PDB entry 3GLF | X-ray diffraction, 3.39 A resolution | chains B and C of the 7 polymer chains in the assembly

== Chain B (and C) ==
Name: DNA polymerase III subunit tau
Source organism: Escherichia coli
Notes: EC 2.7.7.7; chain C of this document is another copy of the same molecule, construct and numbering; everything in this record applies to it too
UniProtKB: P06710 (DPO3X_ECOLI); residue numbers follow UniProt; this construct covers 1-373
Chain sequence (395 residues; numbered -21 to 373; the number before each row is that of its first residue; numbers below 1 keep their minus sign (Met-21 is residue -21)):
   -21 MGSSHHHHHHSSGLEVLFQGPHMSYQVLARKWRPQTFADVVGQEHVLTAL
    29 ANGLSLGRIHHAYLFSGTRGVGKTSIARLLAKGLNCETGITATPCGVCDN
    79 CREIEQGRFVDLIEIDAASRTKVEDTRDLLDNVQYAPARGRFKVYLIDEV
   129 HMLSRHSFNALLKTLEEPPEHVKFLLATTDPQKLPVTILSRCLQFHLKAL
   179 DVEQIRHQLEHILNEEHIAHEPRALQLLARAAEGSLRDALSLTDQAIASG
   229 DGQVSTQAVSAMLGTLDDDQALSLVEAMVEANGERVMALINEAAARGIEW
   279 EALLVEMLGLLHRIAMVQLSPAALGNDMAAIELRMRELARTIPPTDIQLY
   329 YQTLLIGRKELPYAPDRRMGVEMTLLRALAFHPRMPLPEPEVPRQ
Not modelled in the structure: -21 to 4, 369-373 (chain C: -21 to 3, 369-373)
Differences from the reference sequence: expression tag (-21 to 0)
UniProt features mapped onto this chain:
  - binding site (ATP): Gly45 to Thr52
  - binding site (Zn(2+)): Cys64, Cys73, Cys76, Cys79
Metal / ion sites: Zn2+: Cys64, Cys73, Cys76, Cys79
Residues lining bound ligands: ADP / beryllium trifluoride: Ala7, Trp10, Arg11, Pro12, Asp17, Val18, Val19, Gln21, Thr46, Arg47, Gly48, Val49, Gly50, Lys51, Thr52, Ser53, Glu127, Thr157, Leu178, Gln186, Leu214, Arg215, Leu218
Reported in the primary citation:
  - mutagenesis - T157A: abolished catalytic activity on ATP (citing earlier work)
  - binding site for beryllium trifluoride: Arg169

== Interface between chain B and chain C ==
Residue-residue contacts (91):
  Val5(B) - His38(C)
  Val5(B) - His39(C)
  Arg8(B) - His39(C)
  Arg8(B) - Glu144(C)
  Arg8(B) - Glu145(C)
  Arg8(B) - Pro146(C)  hydrogen bond (side chain-backbone)
  Arg11(B) - Glu144(C)  salt bridge
  Arg11(B) - Glu145(C)  salt bridge
  Arg47(B) - Val164(C)
  Arg47(B) - Ser168(C)
  Arg56(B) - Lys141(C)
  Arg56(B) - Glu145(C)  salt bridge
  Glu92(B) - Lys141(C)  salt bridge
  Asp94(B) - Lys141(C)
  Ala96(B) - Arg105(C)
  Ala96(B) - Asn137(C)
  Ala96(B) - Ala138(C)
  Ser97(B) - Arg105(C)  hydrogen bond (backbone-side chain)
  Thr99(B) - Arg105(C)  hydrogen bond
  Lys100(B) - Glu102(C)
  Lys100(B) - Arg105(C)
  Asp126(B) - Lys141(C)  salt bridge
  Glu127(B) - Leu140(C)
  Glu127(B) - Arg169(C)  salt bridge
  His129(B) - Asn137(C)  hydrogen bond
  Met130(B) - Arg133(C)
  Met130(B) - His134(C)
  Met130(B) - Asn137(C)
  Thr157(B) - Thr165(C)
  Lys161(B) - Arg133(C)
  Glu194(B) - Arg36(C)  salt bridge
  Arg215(B) - Glu144(C)  salt bridge
  Arg215(B) - Ser168(C)  hydrogen bond
  Arg215(B) - Arg169(C)
  Asp216(B) - Ser168(C)
  Ser219(B) - Ser168(C)  hydrogen bond (side chain-backbone)
  Ser219(B) - Leu171(C)
  Asp222(B) - His38(C)
  Gln223(B) - Leu171(C)
  Gln223(B) - Gln172(C)  hydrogen bond (side chain-backbone)
  Gln223(B) - Phe173(C)
  Ile225(B) - Arg36(C)
  Ala226(B) - Ala27(C)
  Ala226(B) - Asn30(C)  hydrogen bond (backbone-side chain)
  Asp229(B) - Asn30(C)
  Asp229(B) - Leu34(C)
  Gly230(B) - Leu34(C)
  Thr243(B) - His23(C)
  Thr243(B) - His174(C)
  Leu244(B) - Gln172(C)
  Gly261(B) - Leu297(C)
  Met265(B) - Met294(C)  hydrophobic
  Ala272(B) - Ala177(C)
  Ala273(B) - Lys176(C)
  Ala273(B) - Ala177(C)  hydrogen bond (backbone-backbone)
  Arg274(B) - Gln160(C)
  Arg274(B) - His174(C)  hydrogen bond (backbone-side chain)
  Gly275(B) - Thr46(C)
  Glu338(B) - Gln330(C)
  Glu338(B) - Leu333(C)
  Pro340(B) - Arg336(C)
  Tyr341(B) - Leu333(C)
  Tyr341(B) - Arg336(C)  hydrogen bond (backbone-side chain)
  Tyr341(B) - Lys337(C)
  Ala342(B) - Tyr329(C)
  Ala342(B) - Leu333(C)
  Ala342(B) - Arg336(C)
  Pro343(B) - Val283(C)  hydrophobic
  Pro343(B) - Leu286(C)  hydrophobic
  Pro343(B) - Gly287(C)
  Pro343(B) - Tyr329(C)
  Asp344(B) - Glu211(C)
  Met347(B) - His290(C)
  Met347(B) - Arg291(C)
  Glu350(B) - His290(C)  salt bridge
  Glu350(B) - Met294(C)
  Met351(B) - Leu289(C)
  Met351(B) - His290(C)
  Met351(B) - Gln326(C)  hydrogen bond
  Met351(B) - Tyr329(C)  hydrophobic
  Leu354(B) - Met294(C)  hydrophobic
  Leu354(B) - Leu297(C)  hydrophobic
  Arg355(B) - Gln326(C)  hydrogen bond
  Arg355(B) - Tyr329(C)
  Arg355(B) - Gln330(C)  hydrogen bond
  Leu365(B) - Leu297(C)  hydrophobic
  Leu365(B) - Pro322(C)  hydrophobic
  Pro368(B) - Arg318(C)
  Pro368(B) - Ile320(C)
  Pro368(B) - Pro321(C)
  Pro368(B) - Pro322(C)
Other interface residues (no listed pair), chain B (58 interface residues in all): Arg98, Ser227, Glu262, Lys337, Gly348, Leu357, Ala358, Phe359, Pro366, Glu367
Other interface residues (no listed pair), chain C (57 interface residues in all): Ile37, Leu108, Asp109, Thr142, Cys170, Leu175, Ala293, Thr319

== In short ==
The interface between chain B and chain C involves 58 residues on one side and 57 on the other; the contacts
include 14 hydrogen bonds and 9 salt bridges. Polar contacts include Arg11(B)-Glu144(C), Arg11(B)-Glu145(C)
and Arg56(B)-Glu145(C). From the paper: a binding site for beryllium trifluoride at Arg169(B); T157A of chain
B abolishes catalytic activity on ATP.
Chain B and chain C are both DNA polymerase III subunit tau (Escherichia coli); the structure, Crystal
Structure of the Ecoli Clamp Loader Bound to Primer-Template DNA, was determined by X-ray diffraction together
with 3GLG, 3GLH and 3GLI from the same study.
